PDB entry 9E7L | electron microscopy, 3.33 A resolution | chains D and E of the 23 polymer chains in the assembly

# Chain D
Name: V-type proton ATPase subunit c'
Source organism: Saccharomyces cerevisiae
UniProt: P32842 (VATL2_YEAST); residues 1-164 here = UniProt positions 1-164
Sequence (164 residues; numbered 1 to 164; the number before each row is that of its first residue):
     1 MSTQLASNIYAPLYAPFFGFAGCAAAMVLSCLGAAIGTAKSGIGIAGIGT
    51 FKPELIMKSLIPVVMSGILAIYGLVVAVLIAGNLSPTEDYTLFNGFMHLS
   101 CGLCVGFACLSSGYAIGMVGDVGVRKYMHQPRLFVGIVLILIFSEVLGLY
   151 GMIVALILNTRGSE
Disordered / not traced: 1-6
UniProt features mapped onto this chain:
  - site: Glu145 (Essential for proton translocation)
  - mutagenesis: Glu145 (E145D: Partial inactivation; E145L/Q: Inactivation)

# Chain E
Name: V-type proton ATPase subunit c
Source organism: Saccharomyces cerevisiae
UniProt: P25515 (VATL1_YEAST); residues 1-160 here = UniProt positions 1-160
Sequence (160 residues; row label = number of the first residue in the row):
     1 MTELCPVYAPFFGAIGCASAIIFTSLGAAYGTAKSGVGICATCVLRPDLL
    51 FKNIVPVIMAGIIAIYGLVVSVLVCYSLGQKQALYTGFIQLGAGLSVGLS
   101 GLAAGFAIGIVGDAGVRGSSQQPRLFVGMILILIFAEVLGLYGLIVALLL
   151 NSRATQDVVC
Disordered / not traced: 1
UniProt features mapped onto this chain:
  - site: Glu137 (Essential for proton translocation)
  - mutagenesis: Glu137 (E137D: Partial inactivation; E137Q/V/K: Inactivation)
Disulfide bonds: Cys5-Cys160

# Interface between chain D and chain E
Residue-residue contacts (45):
  Ile9(D) - Val7(E)
  Tyr10(D) - Val7(E)  hydrophobic
  Tyr10(D) - Gln80(E)
  Tyr10(D) - Lys81(E)  hydrogen bond
  Thr91(D) - Gln80(E)
  Phe93(D) - Pro10(E)  hydrophobic
  Phe93(D) - Gly79(E)
  Phe93(D) - Gln80(E)
  Phe96(D) - Phe11(E)  hydrophobic
  Met97(D) - Ala14(E)  hydrophobic
  Met97(D) - Leu78(E)  hydrophobic
  Ser100(D) - Ala14(E)  hydrogen bond (side chain-backbone)
  Ser100(D) - Ile15(E)
  Cys104(D) - Ala18(E)  hydrophobic
  Cys104(D) - Ile21(E)  hydrophobic
  Ser111(D) - Ser25(E)
  Ser111(D) - Leu26(E)
  Ser111(D) - Ala29(E)
  Ala115(D) - Ala29(E)
  Val122(D) - Cys40(E)  hydrophobic
  Lys126(D) - Ala41(E)
  His129(D) - Val44(E)
  Gln130(D) - Val44(E)  hydrogen bond (side chain-backbone)
  Arg132(D) - Pro47(E)
  Leu133(D) - Cys43(E)  hydrophobic
  Leu133(D) - Leu50(E)  hydrophobic
  Val135(D) - Phe51(E)  hydrophobic
  Gly136(D) - Leu50(E)
  Ile137(D) - Cys40(E)  hydrophobic
  Ile140(D) - Gly36(E)
  Ile140(D) - Val57(E)  hydrophobic
  Phe143(D) - Val57(E)  hydrophobic
  Phe143(D) - Ile58(E)  hydrophobic
  Leu147(D) - Ala28(E)  hydrophobic
  Leu147(D) - Ala29(E)
  Leu147(D) - Ala64(E)  hydrophobic
  Tyr150(D) - Ala64(E)  hydrophobic
  Tyr150(D) - Ile65(E)
  Tyr150(D) - Leu68(E)  hydrophobic
  Val154(D) - Ser71(E)
  Ile157(D) - Cys75(E)  hydrophobic
  Leu158(D) - Cys75(E)  hydrophobic
  Arg161(D) - Cys75(E)
  Arg161(D) - Tyr76(E)
  Arg161(D) - Leu78(E)  hydrogen bond (side chain-backbone)
Other interface residues (no listed pair), chain D (37 interface residues in all): Leu92, Leu103, Phe107, Ala108, Tyr114, Met118, Val119, Gly123, Leu139, Ser144
Other interface residues (no listed pair), chain E (41 interface residues in all): Glu3, Tyr8, Cys17, Ile22, Thr32, Ala33, Val37, Asp48, Ile54, Val72

# Overview
37 residues of chain D face 41 of chain E across their interface; the contacts include 4 hydrogen bonds. Polar
contacts include Tyr10(D)-Lys81(E), Ser100(D)-Ala14(E) and Gln130(D)-Val44(E). From UniProt: one mutagenesis
site on chain D; one mutagenesis site on chain E.
Chain D is V-type proton ATPase subunit c' and chain E is V-type proton ATPase subunit c, both from
Saccharomyces cerevisiae; the structure, Yeast V-ATPase Vo proton channel bound to nanobody 2WVA7, was
determined by electron microscopy (same publication as 9E76 and 9MJ4).
